Entry 6NJT (X-ray diffraction, 2.07 A resolution); this record covers chains A and B.

[Chain A (and B)]
Molecule: Endonuclease G, mitochondrial
Organism: Mus musculus
Notes: EC 3.1.30.-; chain B of this document is another copy of the same molecule, construct and numbering; everything in this record applies to it too
Reference sequence: O08600 (NUCG_MOUSE); residues 2-253 here correspond to UniProt positions 43-294 (UniProt number = residue number + 41)
Sequence (253 residues; each row starts with the number of its first residue):
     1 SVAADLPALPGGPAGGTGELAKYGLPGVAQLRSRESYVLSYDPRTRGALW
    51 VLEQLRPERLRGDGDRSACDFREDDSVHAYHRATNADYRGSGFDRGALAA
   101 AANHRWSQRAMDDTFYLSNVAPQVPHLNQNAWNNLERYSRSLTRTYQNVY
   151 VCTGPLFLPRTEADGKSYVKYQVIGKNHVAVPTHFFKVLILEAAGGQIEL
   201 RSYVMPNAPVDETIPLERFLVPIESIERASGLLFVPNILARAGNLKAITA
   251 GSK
Disordered / not traced: 1-18, 244-253 (chain B: 1-17, 244-253)
Sequence notes: expression tag (1); engineered mutation Ala97 (His138 in O08600)
Ion coordination: Mg2+ near Asn128 (its only coordinating residue here)
From the paper describing this entry:
  - Mg2+ coordination: Asn128
  - mutagenesis - H97A: abolished catalytic activity (citing earlier work)
  - specificity-determining residues: Cys69 (proposed by the authors, not directly observed)
  - conformationally variable residues (side-chain flip): Cys69
  - mutagenesis - C69A (1.3-fold): decreased catalytic activity on 5hmC-modified over unmodified junction
  - mutagenesis - C69S (2.1-fold): increased catalytic activity on modified over unmodified junction

[Chain A / chain B interface]
Contacting residue pairs (112):
  Glu19(A) - Gln54(B)  hydrogen bond
  Glu19(A) - Asn148(B)
  Glu19(A) - Tyr150(B)  hydrogen bond (backbone-side chain)
  Leu20(A) - Val38(B)  hydrophobic
  Leu20(A) - Leu52(B)
  Leu20(A) - Glu53(B)
  Leu20(A) - Gln54(B)  hydrogen bond (backbone-side chain)
  Leu20(A) - Tyr150(B)
  Lys22(A) - Tyr150(B)
  Lys22(A) - Glu192(B)  salt bridge
  Lys22(A) - Arg241(B)
  Tyr23(A) - Tyr150(B)  hydrophobic
  Tyr23(A) - Ile190(B)  hydrophobic
  Tyr23(A) - Glu192(B)  hydrogen bond
  Tyr23(A) - Ile198(B)
  Tyr23(A) - Asn237(B)
  Tyr23(A) - Arg241(B)
  Gly24(A) - Asn237(B)
  Leu25(A) - Trp50(B)  hydrophobic
  Leu25(A) - Leu52(B)  hydrophobic
  Leu25(A) - Asn237(B)  hydrogen bond (backbone-side chain)
  Pro26(A) - Trp50(B)
  Pro26(A) - Cys152(B)  hydrophobic
  Pro26(A) - Leu232(B)
  Pro26(A) - Leu233(B)  hydrogen bond (backbone-backbone)
  Pro26(A) - Phe234(B)  hydrophobic
  Gly27(A) - Ser40(B)
  Gly27(A) - Trp50(B)  hydrogen bond (backbone-side chain)
  Gly27(A) - Leu232(B)
  Gly27(A) - Leu233(B)  hydrogen bond (backbone-backbone)
  Val28(A) - Ala29(B)  hydrophobic
  Ala29(A) - Ala29(B)
  Leu31(A) - Leu25(B)  hydrophobic
  Val38(A) - Leu20(B)  hydrophobic
  Pro43(A) - Gly231(B)
  Arg44(A) - Asp42(B)  salt bridge
  Arg44(A) - Arg44(B)
  Arg44(A) - Thr45(B)
  Arg44(A) - Leu49(B)
  Arg44(A) - Ser230(B)
  Thr45(A) - Arg44(B)
  Arg46(A) - Arg228(B)  hydrogen bond (side chain-backbone)
  Trp50(A) - Leu25(B)  hydrophobic
  Trp50(A) - Pro26(B)
  Trp50(A) - Gly27(B)
  Leu52(A) - Leu20(B)
  Leu52(A) - Gly24(B)
  Glu53(A) - Leu20(B)
  Gln54(A) - Glu19(B)
  Gln54(A) - Leu20(B)
  His78(A) - Leu233(B)
  Tyr80(A) - Glu224(B)  hydrogen bond
  Tyr80(A) - Glu227(B)
  Tyr80(A) - Arg228(B)
  His81(A) - Glu227(B)  hydrogen bond (side chain-backbone)
  His81(A) - Arg228(B)
  His81(A) - Gly231(B)
  His81(A) - Leu232(B)
  His81(A) - Leu233(B)
  Tyr150(A) - Glu19(B)  hydrogen bond (side chain-backbone)
  Tyr150(A) - Leu20(B)
  Tyr150(A) - Lys22(B)
  Tyr150(A) - Tyr23(B)  hydrophobic
  Cys152(A) - Pro26(B)  hydrophobic
  Pro159(A) - Val173(B)  hydrophobic
  Glu162(A) - Lys170(B)  salt bridge
  Lys166(A) - Gln172(B)
  Ser167(A) - Gln172(B)
  Ser167(A) - Val173(B)  hydrogen bond (backbone-backbone)
  Tyr168(A) - Lys170(B)
  Tyr168(A) - Tyr171(B)
  Tyr168(A) - Gln172(B)
  Val169(A) - Val169(B)
  Val169(A) - Lys170(B)
  Val169(A) - Tyr171(B)  hydrogen bond (backbone-backbone)
  Lys170(A) - Glu162(B)  salt bridge
  Lys170(A) - Tyr168(B)
  Lys170(A) - Val169(B)
  Tyr171(A) - Tyr168(B)
  Tyr171(A) - Val169(B)  hydrogen bond (backbone-backbone)
  Gln172(A) - Lys166(B)
  Gln172(A) - Ser167(B)
  Gln172(A) - Tyr168(B)
  Val173(A) - Pro159(B)  hydrophobic
  Val173(A) - Ser167(B)  hydrogen bond (backbone-backbone)
  His178(A) - Pro159(B)
  Glu192(A) - Lys22(B)  salt bridge
  Glu192(A) - Tyr23(B)  hydrogen bond
  Ile198(A) - Tyr23(B)  hydrophobic
  Glu224(A) - Tyr80(B)
  Glu227(A) - Tyr80(B)
  Glu227(A) - His81(B)  hydrogen bond (backbone-side chain)
  Arg228(A) - Arg46(B)  hydrogen bond (backbone-side chain)
  Arg228(A) - Tyr80(B)
  Arg228(A) - His81(B)
  Ser230(A) - Arg44(B)
  Gly231(A) - Pro43(B)
  Gly231(A) - Arg44(B)
  Gly231(A) - His81(B)
  Leu232(A) - Pro26(B)
  Leu232(A) - His81(B)
  Leu233(A) - Pro26(B)  hydrogen bond (backbone-backbone)
  Leu233(A) - His78(B)
  Leu233(A) - Tyr80(B)  hydrophobic
  Leu233(A) - His81(B)
  Phe234(A) - Pro26(B)  hydrophobic
  Asn237(A) - Tyr23(B)
  Asn237(A) - Gly24(B)
  Asn237(A) - Leu25(B)  hydrogen bond (side chain-backbone)
  Ile238(A) - Tyr23(B)  hydrophobic
  Arg241(A) - Lys22(B)  hydrogen bond (side chain-backbone)
  Arg241(A) - Tyr23(B)
Also at the interface, not in a pair above, chain A (58 interface residues in all): Tyr37, Asp42, Ala79, Phe157, Arg160, Lys176, Asn177, Ile190, Ala229
Also at the interface, not in a pair above, chain B (59 interface residues in all): Val28, Leu31, Tyr37, Phe157, Arg160, Asn177, His178, Ala229, Ile238
Disulfides between the chains: Cys69(A)-Cys69(B)

[In short]
Chain A and chain B form an interface of 58 and 59 residues respectively; the contacts include 1 disulfide
bond, 22 hydrogen bonds and 5 salt bridges. Among the polar pairs are Lys22(A)-Glu192(B), Arg44(A)-Asp42(B)
and Glu162(A)-Lys170(B). From the paper: H97A of chain A abolishes catalytic activity; Mg2+ coordination by
Asn128(A); 3 substitutions were tested in all.
Both chains are Endonuclease G, mitochondrial (Mus musculus). Entry 6NJT (Mouse endonuclease G mutant - H97A)
was determined by X-ray diffraction (same publication as 6NJU).
